3GR1 - chains B and D of the 3 polymer chains in the assembly; structure by X-ray diffraction, 2.80 A resolution.

Chain B (and D):
Protein: Protein prgH
Source organism: Salmonella typhimurium
Notes: fragment: PrgH periplasmic domain (170-392); chain D of this document is another copy of the same molecule, construct and numbering; everything in this record applies to it too
UniProt: P41783 (PRGH_SALTY); residues 170-392 here = UniProt positions 170-392
Amino-acid sequence (227 residues; each row starts with the number of its first residue):
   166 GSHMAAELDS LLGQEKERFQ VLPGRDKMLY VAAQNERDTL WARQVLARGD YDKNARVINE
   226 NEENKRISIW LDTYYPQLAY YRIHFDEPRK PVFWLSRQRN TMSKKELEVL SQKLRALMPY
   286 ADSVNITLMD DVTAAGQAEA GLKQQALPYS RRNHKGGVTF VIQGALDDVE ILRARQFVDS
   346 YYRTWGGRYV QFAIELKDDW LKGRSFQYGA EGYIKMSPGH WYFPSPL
Unresolved in the structure: 166-169, 363-392
Sequence notes: expression tag (166-169)

How chain B and chain D interact:
Residue-residue contacts (24):
  Ala170(B) with Leu194(D), hydrophobic
  Glu172(B) with Tyr216(D)
  Leu173(B) with Val186(D), hydrophobic; Leu194(D), hydrophobic; Leu211(D), hydrophobic; Tyr216(D), hydrophobic
  Asp174(B) with Val186(D)
  Leu176(B) with Val210(D), hydrophobic; Tyr216(D)
  Leu177(B) with Phe184(D); Trp206(D), hydrophobic
  Glu225(B) with Arg213(D), salt bridge
  His249(B) with Arg213(D)
  Asp251(B) with Arg213(D), salt bridge
  Trp259(B) with Ala212(D); Arg213(D)
  Thr298(B) with Lys218(D)
  Gln302(B) with Asp217(D)
  Gln309(B) with Arg208(D), hydrogen bond
  Ser345(B) with Leu205(D); Gln209(D), hydrogen bond (backbone-side chain)
  Arg348(B) with Gln209(D); Arg213(D), hydrogen bond (backbone-side chain)
  Thr349(B) with Gln209(D), hydrogen bond
Also at the interface, not in a pair above, chain B (21 interface residues in all): Phe250, Gln310, Arg338, Gln341, Phe342
Also at the interface, not in a pair above, chain D (19 interface residues in all): Val196, Ala207, Ala220, Glu227, Lys230

In short:
21 residues of chain B and 19 residues of chain D are in contact; the contacts include 4 hydrogen bonds and 2
salt bridges. Polar contacts include Glu225(B)-Arg213(D), Asp251(B)-Arg213(D) and Gln309(B)-Arg208(D).
Both chains are Protein prgH (Salmonella typhimurium). Entry 3GR1 (Periplasmic domain of the T3SS inner
membrane protein PrgH from S.typhimurium (fragment 170-392)) was determined by X-ray diffraction, deposited
together with 3GR0.
